PDB entry 5LTT | X-ray diffraction, 2.70 A resolution | chains Q and R of the 28 polymer chains in the assembly

== Chain Q ==
Molecule: Proteasome subunit alpha type-4
Source organism: Saccharomyces cerevisiae S288c
Notes: EC 3.4.25.1
UniProt: P40303 (PSA4_YEAST); residues -1 to 252 here correspond to UniProt positions 1-254 (UniProt number = residue number + 2)
Amino-acid sequence (254 residues; numbered -1 to 252; the number before each row is that of its first residue; numbers below 1 keep their minus sign (Met-1 is residue -1)):
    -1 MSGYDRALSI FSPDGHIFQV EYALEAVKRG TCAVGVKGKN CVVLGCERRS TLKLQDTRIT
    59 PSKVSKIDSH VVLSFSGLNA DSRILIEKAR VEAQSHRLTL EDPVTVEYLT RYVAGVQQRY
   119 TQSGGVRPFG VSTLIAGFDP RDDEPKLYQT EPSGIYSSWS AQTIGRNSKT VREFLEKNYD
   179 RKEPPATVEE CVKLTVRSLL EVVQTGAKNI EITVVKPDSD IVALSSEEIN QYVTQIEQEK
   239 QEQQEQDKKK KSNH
Unresolved in the structure: -1 to 0, 241-252

== Chain R ==
Molecule: Proteasome subunit alpha type-5
Source organism: Saccharomyces cerevisiae S288c
Notes: EC 3.4.25.1
UniProt: P32379 (PSA5_YEAST); residues -7 to 252 here correspond to UniProt positions 1-260 (UniProt number = residue number + 8)
Amino-acid sequence (260 residues; numbered -7 to 252; the number before each row is that of its first residue; numbers below 1 keep their minus sign (Met-7 is residue -7)):
    -7 MFLTRSEYDR GVSTFSPEGR LFQVEYSLEA IKLGSTAIGI ATKEGVVLGV EKRATSPLLE
    53 SDSIEKIVEI DRHIGCAMSG LTADARSMIE HARTAAVTHN LYYDEDINVE SLTQSVCDLA
   113 LRFGEGASGE ERLMSRPFGV ALLIAGHDAD DGYQLFHAEP SGTFYRYNAK AIGSGSEGAQ
   173 AELLNEWHSS LTLKEAELLV LKILKQVMEE KLDENNAQLS CITKQDGFKI YDNEKTAELI
   233 KELKEKEAAE SPEEADVEMS
Unresolved in the structure: -7 to 0, 118-124, 243-252

== Interface between chain Q and chain R ==
Contacting residue pairs (63; chain Q residue first):
  Asp3(Q) - Glu117(R)
  Arg4(Q) - Glu117(R)
  Ala5(Q) - Val4(R)  hydrophobic
  Ala5(Q) - Glu117(R)
  Ala5(Q) - Ser127(R)
  Ser7(Q) - Ser127(R)
  Ser7(Q) - Arg128(R)
  Ile8(Q) - Gln15(R)
  Phe9(Q) - Gln15(R)
  Phe9(Q) - Tyr18(R)  hydrophobic
  Phe9(Q) - Ser19(R)
  Phe9(Q) - Ala22(R)  hydrophobic
  Phe9(Q) - Leu73(R)  hydrophobic
  Phe9(Q) - Arg128(R)
  Phe9(Q) - Pro129(R)
  Phe9(Q) - Gly131(R)
  Ser10(Q) - Tyr18(R)
  Pro11(Q) - Tyr18(R)  hydrophobic
  Pro11(Q) - Glu21(R)
  Asp12(Q) - Glu21(R)
  Gly13(Q) - Tyr18(R)
  Gly13(Q) - Glu21(R)
  Gly13(Q) - Ala22(R)
  His14(Q) - Leu25(R)
  Ile15(Q) - Leu73(R)  hydrophobic
  Ile15(Q) - Arg128(R)
  Lys35(Q) - Glu52(R)  salt bridge
  Gln116(Q) - Ala75(R)
  Gln116(Q) - Asp76(R)
  Gln116(Q) - Arg128(R)
  Thr119(Q) - Arg128(R)  hydrogen bond (backbone-side chain)
  Gln120(Q) - Met126(R)
  Gln120(Q) - Ser127(R)  hydrogen bond (backbone-backbone)
  Gln120(Q) - Arg128(R)
  Gln120(Q) - Phe130(R)
  Ser121(Q) - Ser127(R)
  Gly122(Q) - Ser127(R)
  Ser151(Q) - Ala75(R)
  Gly152(Q) - Ala75(R)
  Ile153(Q) - Thr74(R)
  Ile153(Q) - Ala75(R)
  Ser155(Q) - Leu51(R)
  Ser155(Q) - Ser55(R)
  Ser156(Q) - Leu51(R)
  Ser156(Q) - Glu52(R)  hydrogen bond (backbone-backbone)
  Ser156(Q) - Ser55(R)  hydrogen bond (backbone-side chain)
  Trp157(Q) - Thr47(R)
  Trp157(Q) - Ser48(R)
  Trp157(Q) - Leu50(R)
  Trp157(Q) - Leu51(R)
  Trp157(Q) - Glu52(R)
  Ser158(Q) - Leu50(R)  hydrogen bond (backbone-backbone)
  Ser158(Q) - Glu52(R)  hydrogen bond
  Ala159(Q) - Leu50(R)
  Leu173(Q) - Leu50(R)  hydrophobic
  Glu174(Q) - Ser48(R)  hydrogen bond
  Glu174(Q) - Pro49(R)
  Glu174(Q) - Leu50(R)
  Tyr177(Q) - Leu50(R)  hydrophobic
  Arg179(Q) - Pro49(R)  hydrogen bond (side chain-backbone)
  Arg179(Q) - Leu50(R)
  Arg179(Q) - Leu51(R)  hydrogen bond (side chain-backbone)
  Arg179(Q) - Glu52(R)
Other interface residues (no listed pair), chain Q (31 interface residues in all): Arg170
Other interface residues (no listed pair), chain R (28 interface residues in all): Asp1, Ser53, Ser79

== Summary ==
31 residues of chain Q face 28 of chain R across their interface, with 9 hydrogen bonds and 1 salt bridge.
Polar contacts include Lys35(Q)-Glu52(R), Thr119(Q)-Arg128(R) and Ser156(Q)-Ser55(R).
Here chain Q is Proteasome subunit alpha type-4 and chain R is Proteasome subunit alpha type-5, both from
Saccharomyces cerevisiae S288c. Entry 5LTT (Yeast 20S proteasome with human beta5i (1-138; R57T)in complex
with PR-924) was determined by X-ray diffraction together with 5L52, 5L54, 5L55, 5L5A, 5L5B, 5L5D and 30
further entries from the same study.
